Entry 6ULP (X-ray diffraction, 2.80 A resolution); this record covers chains A and C of the 3 polymer chains in the assembly.

# Chain A
Protein: Bromodomain-containing protein 3
From: Homo sapiens
Notes: fragment: second bromodomain
UniProt: Q15059 (BRD3_HUMAN); residue numbers follow UniProt; this construct covers 307-419
Amino-acid sequence (119 residues; each row starts with the number of its first residue):
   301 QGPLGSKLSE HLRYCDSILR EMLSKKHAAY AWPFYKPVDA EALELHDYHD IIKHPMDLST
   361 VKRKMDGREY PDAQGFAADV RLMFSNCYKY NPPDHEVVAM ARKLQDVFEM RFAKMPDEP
Not modelled in the structure: 301-306, 417-419
Sequence notes: expression tag (301-306)
Curated features (UniProtKB/Swiss-Prot):
  - cross-link: K414 (Glycyl lysine isopeptide (Lys-Gly) (interchain with G-Cter in SUMO2))

# Chain C
Protein: Cyclic peptide 3.2_3
Amino-acid sequence (14 residues; numbered 0 to 13; the number before each row is that of its first residue; numbering starts at 0):
     0 XWKQWKKYGL KICX
Modified residues: ACE (acetyl group) at position 0, NH2 (amino group) at position 13; K2, K6 (N(6)-acetyllysine; ALY)
Glycans and other covalent adducts: covalent link ACE_0-C12

# How chain A and chain C interact
Contacting residue pairs (19; chain A residue first):
  A328(A) with W1(C)
  W332(A) with W1(C); Q3(C); Y7(C); G8(C)
  P333(A) with K6(C)
  F334(A) with K6(C)
  V338(A) with K6(C)
  L343(A) with Q3(C); W4(C); K5(C), hydrogen bond (backbone-backbone)
  E344(A) with W4(C); K5(C), hydrogen bond (backbone-side chain)
  L345(A) with K5(C); K6(C)
  C387(A) with K6(C)
  N391(A) with K6(C)
  H395(A) with K6(C)
  V397(A) with K6(C)
Interface residues without a listed pair, chain A (15 interface residues in all): Y335, Y348, D357
From the paper, about this interface:
  - interface residues, chain A: N391(A) (proposed by the authors, not directly observed)

# In short
The interface between chain A and chain C involves 15 residues on one side and 7 on the other, with 2 hydrogen
bonds. Among the polar pairs are E344(A)-K5(C) and L343(A)-K5(C). From the paper: the interface residue
N391(A).
Chain A is Bromodomain-containing protein 3 (Homo sapiens) and chain C is Cyclic peptide 3.2_3; the structure,
BRD3-BD2 in complex with the cyclic peptide 3.2_3, was determined by X-ray diffraction (same publication as
6U4A, 6U61, 6U6K, 6U6L, 6U71, 6U72 and 8 further entries).
